PDB entry 8FEG | electron microscopy, 2.54 A resolution | chains C and F of the 6 polymer chains in the assembly

== Chain C ==
Molecule: Guanine nucleotide-binding protein G(i) subunit alpha-1
From: Homo sapiens
UniProtKB: P63096 (GNAI1_HUMAN); residue numbers follow UniProt; this construct covers 1-354
Sequence (354 residues; numbered 1 to 354; the number before each row is that of its first residue):
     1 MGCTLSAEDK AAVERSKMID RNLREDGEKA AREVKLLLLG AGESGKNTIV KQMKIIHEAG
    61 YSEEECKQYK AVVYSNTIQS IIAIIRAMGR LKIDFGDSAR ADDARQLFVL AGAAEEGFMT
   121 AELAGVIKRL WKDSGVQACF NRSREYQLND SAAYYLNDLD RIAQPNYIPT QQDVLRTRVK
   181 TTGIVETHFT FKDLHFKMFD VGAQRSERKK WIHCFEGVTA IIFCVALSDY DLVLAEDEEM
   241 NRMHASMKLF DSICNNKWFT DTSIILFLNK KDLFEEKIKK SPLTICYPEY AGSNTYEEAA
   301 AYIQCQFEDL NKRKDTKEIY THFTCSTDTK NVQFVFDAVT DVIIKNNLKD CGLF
Not modelled in the structure: 1-4, 41-181, 203-208, 233-239
Sequence notes: engineered mutation Asn-47 (Ser in P63096), Ala-203 (Gly in P63096), Ala-245 (Glu in P63096), Ser-326 (Ala in P63096)

== Chain F ==
Molecule: scFv16 antibody fragment
From: Mus musculus
Notes: antibody fragment or engineered binder
Sequence (251 residues; row label = number of the first residue in the row; note: 2 numbers in that range are skipped by the numbering (no residue carries them; nothing is unmodelled there); a row labelled like 121A-121N holds insertion residues (121A, then the next letters in order)):
     1 DVQLVESGGG LVQPGGSRKL SCSASGFAFS SFGMHWVRQA PEKGLEWVAY ISSGSGTIYY
    61 ADTVKGRFTI SRDDPKNTLF LQMTSLRSED TAMYYCVRSI YYYGSSPFDF WGQGTTLTVS
   121 S
121A-121N GGGGSGGGGSGGGG
   124 SDIVMTQATS SVPVTPGESV SISCRSSKSL LHSNGNTYLY WFLQRPGQSP QLLIYRMSNL
   184 ASGVPDRFSG SGSGTAFTLT ISRLEAEDVG VYYCMQHLEY PLTFGAGTKL ELKAAA
Not modelled in the structure: 1, 121A-121N, 236-239
Disulfide bonds: Cys-147/Cys-217

== Chain C / chain F interface ==
Pairs across the interface (23):
  Leu-5(C) / His-155(F)
  Ser-6(C) / His-155(F)  hydrogen bond (backbone-side chain)
  Ser-6(C) / Tyr-161(F)  hydrogen bond
  Ala-7(C) / His-220(F)
  Ala-7(C) / Tyr-223(F)  hydrogen bond (backbone-side chain)
  Glu-8(C) / Tyr-101(F)
  Glu-8(C) / Pro-107(F)
  Glu-8(C) / Tyr-161(F)
  Glu-8(C) / Tyr-163(F)  hydrogen bond
  Glu-8(C) / His-220(F)
  Asp-9(C) / Asn-157(F)  hydrogen bond
  Asp-9(C) / Tyr-161(F)
  Lys-10(C) / Tyr-223(F)
  Ala-11(C) / Tyr-101(F)  hydrophobic
  Ala-12(C) / Tyr-101(F)
  Glu-14(C) / Ser-52(F)  hydrogen bond
  Glu-14(C) / Ser-53(F)
  Glu-14(C) / Gly-56(F)
  Glu-14(C) / Thr-57(F)  hydrogen bond
  Arg-15(C) / Ile-100(F)
  Arg-15(C) / Tyr-101(F)
  Arg-15(C) / Tyr-102(F)
  Met-18(C) / Ser-53(F)
Interface residues without a listed pair, chain F (18 interface residues in all): Ser-31, Tyr-50, Gly-54, Leu-221

== In short ==
Chain C and chain F form an interface of 11 and 18 residues respectively, with 7 hydrogen bonds. Polar pairs
include Ser-6(C)/His-155(F), Ser-6(C)/Tyr-161(F) and Ala-7(C)/Tyr-223(F).
Here chain C is Guanine nucleotide-binding protein G(i) subunit alpha-1 (Homo sapiens) and chain F is scFv16
antibody fragment (Mus musculus). Entry 8FEG (CryoEM structure of Kappa Opioid Receptor bound to a
semi-peptide and Gi1) was determined by electron microscopy.
